Entry 7KLD (X-ray diffraction, 2.25 A resolution); this record covers chains B and C of the 4 polymer chains in the assembly.

# Chain B
Name: Phage-related ribosomal protease
Source organism: Staphylococcus aureus
UniProt: W8U5D2 (W8U5D2_STAAU); residue numbers follow UniProt; this construct covers 1-106
Amino-acid sequence (106 residues; each row starts with the number of its first residue):
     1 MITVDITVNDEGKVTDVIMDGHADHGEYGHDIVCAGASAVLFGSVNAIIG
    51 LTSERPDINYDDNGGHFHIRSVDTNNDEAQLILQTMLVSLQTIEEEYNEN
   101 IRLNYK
Metal / ion sites: Ca2+ site 1: D10 (shared with 2 residues of chain A); Ca2+ site 2: E11 (shared with 3 residues of chain A); Ca2+ site 3: D20 (shared with 2 residues of chain A); Ca2+ site 4: L51, E78; Ca2+ site 5: D57, N59 (shared with 1 residue of chain A)
What the authors report for this chain:
  - catalytic residues: H22, A23, C34
  - binding site for Lys-leu-asn-leu-gln-phe-pcs (chain C): H22, A23, G29, D31, C34, S38, F42
  - conformationally variable residues (loop rearrangement, order/disorder transition): G21 to D31
  - contacts within the chain: C34-S38 (hydrogen bond)
  - mutagenesis - G21A, S38A (2.1 +/- 0.2%): decreased catalytic activity (citing earlier work)
  - mutagenesis - H22A, D31A, C34S: abolished catalytic activity (citing earlier work)

# Chain C
Name: Lys-leu-asn-leu-gln-phe-pcs
Amino-acid sequence (7 residues; row label = number of the first residue in the row):
     1 KLNLQFX
Modified residues: PCS (phenylalanylmethylchloride) at position 7

# Chain B / chain C interface
Pairs across the interface - 29 pairs, chain B then chain C:
  I2(B) - PCS_7(C)
  M19(B) - PCS_7(C)
  G21(B) - PCS_7(C)
  H22(B) - F6(C)
  H22(B) - PCS_7(C)
  A23(B) - PCS_7(C)  hydrogen bond (backbone-backbone)
  Y28(B) - Q5(C)
  G29(B) - Q5(C)  hydrogen bond (backbone-side chain)
  H30(B) - Q5(C)  hydrogen bond (backbone-side chain)
  D31(B) - Q5(C)  hydrogen bond (backbone-side chain)
  C34(B) - Q5(C)
  C34(B) - F6(C)
  C34(B) - PCS_7(C)  covalent bond
  A35(B) - L4(C)
  A35(B) - Q5(C)
  S38(B) - N3(C)
  S38(B) - L4(C)
  S38(B) - F6(C)
  S38(B) - PCS_7(C)  hydrogen bond (side chain-backbone)
  A39(B) - L4(C)
  F42(B) - K1(C)
  F42(B) - L2(C)  hydrophobic
  F42(B) - N3(C)
  F42(B) - F6(C)  hydrophobic
  D61(B) - F6(C)
  G64(B) - F6(C)
  G65(B) - F6(C)  hydrogen bond (backbone-backbone)
  H66(B) - F6(C)
  F67(B) - PCS_7(C)
Interface residues without a listed pair, chain B (23 interface residues in all): E27, A37, L41, Y60
From the paper, about this interface:
  - interface residues, chain B: A23(B), G29(B), D31(B), C34(B), S38(B), F42(B)

# In short
23 residues of chain B face 7 of chain C across their interface; the contacts include 1 covalent bond and 6
hydrogen bonds. Polar pairs include G29(B)-Q5(C), H30(B)-Q5(C) and D31(B)-Q5(C). The paper reports catalytic
residues H22(B), A23(B) and C34(B); H22A, D31A and C34S of chain B abolish catalytic activity; 5 substitutions
were tested in all.
Here chain B is Phage-related ribosomal protease (Staphylococcus aureus) and chain C is
Lys-leu-asn-leu-gln-phe-pcs. Entry 7KLD (Crystal Structure of an Essential Ribosomal Processing Protease Prp
from S. aureus in complex with a ...) was determined by X-ray diffraction.
